Entry 3LDY (X-ray diffraction, 1.97 A resolution); this record covers chains A and B of the 3 polymer chains in the assembly.

# Chain A
Name: restriction endonuclease PacI
Source organism: Pseudomonas alcaligenes
Sequence (142 residues; each row starts with the number of its first residue):
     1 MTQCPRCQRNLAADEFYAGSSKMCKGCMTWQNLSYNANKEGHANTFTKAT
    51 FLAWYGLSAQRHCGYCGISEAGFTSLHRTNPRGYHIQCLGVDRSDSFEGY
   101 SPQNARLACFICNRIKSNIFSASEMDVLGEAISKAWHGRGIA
Metal / ion sites: Zn2+ site 1: Cys-4, Cys-7, Cys-24, Cys-27; Zn2+ site 2: Cys-63, Cys-66, Cys-109, Cys-112; Ca2+: Asp-92, Asn-113 (shared with 2 residues of chain C)
Reported in the primary citation:
  - Zn2+ coordination: Cys-4, Cys-63
  - Ca2+ coordination: Asp-92, Asn-113
  - catalytic residues: His-42, Asp-92, Arg-93, Tyr-100, Asn-113
  - mutagenesis - N32A, N32D, N32L, N32T, N36A, N36D, N36L, N36T, D92L, R93A, R93M, Y100F, N113L: abolished catalytic activity
  - mutagenesis - H42A, D92A, R93K, N113A: decreased catalytic activity
  - binding site for the 10-nt DNA strand: Asn-32, Asn-36, Lys-39, Arg-114, Ser-117
  - specificity-determining residues: Asn-32, Asn-36
  - binding site for the 8-nt DNA strand (chain B): Lys-39
  - mutagenesis - K39A, K39M: unchanged catalytic activity

# Chain B
Molecule: 8-nt DNA strand
Sequence (8 nucleotides; row label = number of the first residue in the row):
     1 GAGGCTTA

# How chain A and chain B interact
Contacting residue pairs (11; chain A residue first):
  Arg-6(A) / DA2(B)  salt bridge to the phosphate
  Tyr-35(A) / DG4(B)  sugar contact
  Tyr-35(A) / DC5(B)  hydrogen bond to the phosphate
  Tyr-35(A) / DT6(B)  base contact
  Lys-39(A) / DT6(B)  base contact
  Lys-39(A) / DT7(B)  hydrogen bond to the base
  Pro-81(A) / DT6(B)  base contact
  Pro-81(A) / DT7(B)  sugar contact
  Arg-82(A) / DC5(B)  hydrogen bond to the base
  Arg-82(A) / DT6(B)  hydrogen bond to the sugar
  Arg-114(A) / DA8(B)  base contact
Also at the interface, not in a pair above, chain A (9 interface residues in all): Pro-5, Gln-31, Arg-78
Also at the interface, not in a pair above, chain B (8 interface residues in all): DG1, DG3

# In short
The interface between chain A and chain B involves 9 residues on one side and 8 on the other, with 4 hydrogen
bonds and 1 salt bridge. Polar pairs include Lys-39(A)/DT7(B), Arg-82(A)/DC5(B) and Arg-82(A)/DT6(B). From the
paper: catalytic residues His-42(A), Asp-92(A) and Arg-93(A) among others; N32A, N32D and N32L of chain A,
among others, abolish catalytic activity; 19 substitutions were tested in all.
Here chain A is restriction endonuclease PacI (Pseudomonas alcaligenes) and chain B is an 8-nt DNA strand.
Entry 3LDY (An extraordinary mechanism of DNA perturbation exhibited by the rare-cutting HNH restriction
endonuclease PacI) was determined by X-ray diffraction, deposited together with 3M7K.
